1RWL - chain A; structure by X-ray diffraction, 1.90 A resolution.

Chain A:
Protein: Serine/threonine-protein kinase pknD
Organism: Mycobacterium tuberculosis
Notes: EC 2.7.1.37
UniProt: O05871 (PKND_MYCTU); residues 1-262 here correspond to UniProt positions 403-664 (UniProt number = residue number + 402)
Amino-acid sequence (270 residues; each row starts with the number of its first residue):
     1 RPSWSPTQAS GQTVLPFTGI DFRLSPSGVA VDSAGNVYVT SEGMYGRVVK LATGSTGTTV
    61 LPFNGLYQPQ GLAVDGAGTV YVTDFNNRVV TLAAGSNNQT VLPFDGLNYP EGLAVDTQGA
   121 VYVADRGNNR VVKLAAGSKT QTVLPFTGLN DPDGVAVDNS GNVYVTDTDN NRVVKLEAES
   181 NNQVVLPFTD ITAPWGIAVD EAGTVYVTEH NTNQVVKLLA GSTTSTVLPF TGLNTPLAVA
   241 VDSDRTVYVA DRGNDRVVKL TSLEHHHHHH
Not modelled in the structure: 1-10, 53-56, 269-270
Construct notes: cloning artifact (263-264); expression tag (265-270)
Metal / ion sites: Cd2+ site 1 near Glu42 (its only coordinating residue here); Cd2+ site 2 near Asp105 (its only coordinating residue here); Cd2+ site 3: Asp151, Asp169
Reported in the primary citation:
  - conformationally variable residues (order/disorder transition): Trp195

In short:
Asp151 and Asp169 coordinate Cd2+ site 3. From the paper: conformational variability at Trp195.
Chain A is Serine/threonine-protein kinase pknD (Mycobacterium tuberculosis); the structure, Extracellular
domain of Mycobacterium tuberculosis PknD, was determined by X-ray diffraction together with 1RWI from the
same study.
